Entry 9NO1 (electron microscopy, 8.30 A resolution (very low resolution: no residue pairs are listed; an interface is given only as per-side residue counts)); this record covers chains Q and R of the 24 polymer chains in the assembly.

[Chain Q]
Molecule: ORF20
From: Human alphaherpesvirus 3
UniProtKB: Q4JQV5 (Q4JQV5_VZVO); residue numbers follow UniProt; this construct covers 1-483
Amino-acid sequence (483 residues; numbered 1 to 483; the number before each row is that of its first residue):
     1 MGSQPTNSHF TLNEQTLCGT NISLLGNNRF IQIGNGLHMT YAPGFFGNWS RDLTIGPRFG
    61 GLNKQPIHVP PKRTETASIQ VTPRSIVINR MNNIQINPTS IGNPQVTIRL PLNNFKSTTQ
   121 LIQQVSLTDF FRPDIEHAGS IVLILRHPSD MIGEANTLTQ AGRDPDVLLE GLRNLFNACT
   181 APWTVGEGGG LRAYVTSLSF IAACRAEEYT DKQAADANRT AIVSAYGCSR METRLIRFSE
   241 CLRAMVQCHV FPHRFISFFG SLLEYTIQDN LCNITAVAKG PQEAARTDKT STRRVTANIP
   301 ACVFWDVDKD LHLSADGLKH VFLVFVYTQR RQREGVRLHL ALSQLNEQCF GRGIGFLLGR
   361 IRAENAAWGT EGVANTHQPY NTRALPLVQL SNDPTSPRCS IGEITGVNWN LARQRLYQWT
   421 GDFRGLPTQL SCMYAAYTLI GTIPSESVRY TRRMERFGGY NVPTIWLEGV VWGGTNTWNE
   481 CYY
Disordered / not traced: 1-117, 373-381

[Chain R]
Molecule: ORF41
From: Human alphaherpesvirus 3
UniProtKB: Q4JQT4 (Q4JQT4_VZVO); numbering as in UniProt (aligned over 1-316)
Amino-acid sequence (316 residues; each row starts with the number of its first residue):
     1 MAMPFEIEVL LPGELSPAET SALQKCEGKI ITFSTLRHRA SLVDIALSSY YINGAPPDTL
    61 SLLEAYRMRF AAVITRVIPG KLLAHAIGVG TPTPGLFIQN TSPVDLCNGD YICLLPPVFG
   121 SADSIRLDSV GLEIVFPLTI PQTLMREIIA KVVARAVERT AAGAQILPHE VLRGADVICY
   181 NGRRYELETN LQHRDGSDAA IRTLVLNLMF SINEGCLLLL ALIPTLLVQG AHDGYVNLLI
   241 QTANCVRETG QLINIPPMPR IQDGHRRFPI YETISSWIST SSRLGDTLGT RAILRVCVFD
   301 GPSTVHPGDR TAVIQV
Disordered / not traced: 1-3, 161-175

[How chain Q and chain R interact]
At this resolution (8 A) residue pairs are not listed: 39 residues of chain Q and 34 of chain R lie at the interface.

[In short]
39 residues of chain Q and 34 residues of chain R are in contact.
Here chain Q is ORF20 and chain R is ORF41, both from Human alphaherpesvirus 3. Entry 9NO1 (Cryo-ET map of the
VZV capsid vertex (5-fold axis)) was determined by electron microscopy.
